5EN5 - chains B and D of the 6 polymer chains in the assembly; structure by X-ray diffraction, 2.30 A resolution.

[Chain B]
Protein: Multidrug efflux pump subunit AcrB
From: Escherichia coli (strain K12)
Reference sequence: P31224 (ACRB_ECOLI); residue numbers follow UniProt; this construct covers 39-329, 561-869
Amino-acid sequence (609 residues; numbered 39 to 869; 222 numbers in that range are skipped by the numbering (no residue carries them; nothing is unmodelled there); the number before each row is that of its first residue):
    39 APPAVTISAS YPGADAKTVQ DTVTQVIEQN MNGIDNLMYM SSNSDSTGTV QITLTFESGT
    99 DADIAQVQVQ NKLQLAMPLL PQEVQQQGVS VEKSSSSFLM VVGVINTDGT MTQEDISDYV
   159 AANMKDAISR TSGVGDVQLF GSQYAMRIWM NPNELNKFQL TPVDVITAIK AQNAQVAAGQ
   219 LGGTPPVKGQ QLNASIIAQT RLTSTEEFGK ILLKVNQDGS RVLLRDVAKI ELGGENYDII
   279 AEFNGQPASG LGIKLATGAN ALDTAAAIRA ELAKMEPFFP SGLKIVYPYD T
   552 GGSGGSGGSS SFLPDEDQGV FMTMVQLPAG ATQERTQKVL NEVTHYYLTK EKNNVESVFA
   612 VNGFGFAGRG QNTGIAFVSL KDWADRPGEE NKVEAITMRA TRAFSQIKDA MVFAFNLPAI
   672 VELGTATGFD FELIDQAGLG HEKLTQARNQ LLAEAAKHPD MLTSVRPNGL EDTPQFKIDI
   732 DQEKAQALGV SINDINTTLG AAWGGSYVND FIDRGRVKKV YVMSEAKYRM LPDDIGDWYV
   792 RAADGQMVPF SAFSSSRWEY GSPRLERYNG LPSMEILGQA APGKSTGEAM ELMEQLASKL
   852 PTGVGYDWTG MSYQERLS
Unresolved in the structure: 552-568, 669-677, 865-869
Construct notes: linker (552-560)

[Chain D]
Protein: DARPin
From: Ribosome display vector pRDV
Notes: antibody fragment or engineered binder
Amino-acid sequence (169 residues; each row starts with the number of its first residue):
     1 MRGSHHHHHH GSDLGKKLLE AARAGRDDEV RILMANGADV NAADVVGWTP LHLAAYWGHL
    61 EIVEVLLKNG ADVNAYDTLG STPLHLAAHF GHLEIVEVLL KNGADVNAKD DNGITPLHLA
   121 ANRGHLEIVE VLLKYGADVN AQDKFGKTAF DISINNGNED LAEILQKLN
Unresolved in the structure: 1-5, 167-169

[How chain B and chain D interact]
Contacting residue pairs (29):
  Lys659(B) with Asp13(D), salt bridge
  Asp660(B) with Glu20(D)
  Asp723(B) with Arg23(D), hydrogen bond (backbone-side chain); Trp57(D)
  Phe727(B) with Leu79(D), hydrophobic
  Asp732(B) with Phe145(D)
  Glu734(B) with Lys147(D), salt bridge
  Ser802(B) with Lys144(D), hydrogen bond (backbone-side chain)
  Ala803(B) with Phe145(D)
  Phe804(B) with Phe145(D)
  Ser805(B) with Lys144(D), hydrogen bond (backbone-side chain); Phe145(D)
  Ser806(B) with Asn112(D)
  Ser807(B) with Leu79(D); Asn112(D), hydrogen bond (backbone-side chain)
  Arg808(B) with Leu79(D); His89(D); Arg123(D)
  Trp809(B) with Val46(D); Trp48(D); Asp77(D); Thr78(D), hydrogen bond; Leu79(D)
  Glu810(B) with Tyr56(D)
  Tyr811(B) with Arg23(D); Trp48(D), hydrophobic; Leu53(D); Tyr56(D), hydrogen bond (backbone-side chain); Trp57(D), hydrophobic
Other interface residues (no listed pair), chain B (20 interface residues in all): Glu722, Pro725, Lys735, Pro783
Other interface residues (no listed pair), chain D (19 interface residues in all): Asp44, Ile114

[Summary]
20 residues of chain B face 19 of chain D across their interface; the contacts include 6 hydrogen bonds and 2
salt bridges. Among the polar pairs are Lys659(B)-Asp13(D), Glu734(B)-Lys147(D) and Asp723(B)-Arg23(D).
Chain B is Multidrug efflux pump subunit AcrB (Escherichia coli (strain K12)) and chain D is DARPin (Ribosome
display vector pRDV); the structure, Apo structure of bacterial efflux pump, was determined by X-ray
diffraction together with 5ENP, 5ENQ, 5ENS and 5ENT from the same study.
